4FB3 - chains W and B of the 5 polymer chains in the assembly; structure by X-ray diffraction, 3.79 A resolution.

== Chain W ==
Molecule: ORI DNA oligonucleotide-Watson strand
Sequence (26 nucleotides; numbered 1 to 26; the number before each row is that of its first residue):
     1 GCAGAGGCCGGGGGCCCCTGGCCTCC

== Chain B ==
Protein: Large T antigen
Organism: Mouse polyomavirus
Notes: EC 3.6.4.-; fragment: origin binding domain
UniProtKB: P03074 (LT_POVM3); residues 290-420 here = UniProt positions 290-420
Amino-acid sequence (146 residues; row label = number of the first residue in the row):
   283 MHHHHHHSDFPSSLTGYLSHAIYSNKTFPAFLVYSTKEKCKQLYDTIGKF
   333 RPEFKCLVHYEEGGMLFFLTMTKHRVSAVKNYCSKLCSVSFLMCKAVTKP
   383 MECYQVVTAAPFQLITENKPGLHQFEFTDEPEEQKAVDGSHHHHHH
Not modelled in the structure: 283-289, 404-428
Sequence notes: expression tag (283-289, 421-428)
Reported in the primary citation:
  - binding site for ORI DNA oligonucleotide-Watson strand (chain W): Tyr-305, Arg-357

== Interface between chain W and chain B ==
Pairs across the interface (12; chain W residue first):
  DG20(W) with Arg-357(B), hydrogen bond to the base; Ala-360(B), phosphate contact; Asn-363(B), hydrogen bond to the phosphate
  DG21(W) with Thr-309(B), sugar contact; Lys-355(B), sugar contact; His-356(B), salt bridge to the phosphate; Arg-357(B), hydrogen bond to the phosphate; Ala-360(B), phosphate contact
  DC22(W) with Asn-307(B), hydrogen bond to the base; Thr-309(B), hydrogen bond to the phosphate; Lys-355(B), phosphate contact
  DC23(W) with Lys-308(B), base contact
Also at the interface, not in a pair above, chain B (9 interface residues in all): Ser-359

== In short ==
4 residues of chain W face 9 of chain B across their interface, with 5 hydrogen bonds and 1 salt bridge. Polar
pairs include DG20(W)/Arg-357(B), DC22(W)/Asn-307(B) and DG20(W)/Asn-363(B). The paper reports a binding site
for ORI DNA oligonucleotide-Watson strand (chain W) at Tyr-305(B) and Arg-357(B).
Chain W is ORI DNA oligonucleotide-Watson strand and chain B is Large T antigen (Mouse polyomavirus); the
structure, Polyomavirus T-ag binds symmetrical repeats at the viral origin in an asymmetrical manner, was
determined by X-ray diffraction.
